PDB entry 1EA4 | X-ray diffraction, 2.95 A resolution | chains A and Y of the 16 polymer chains in the assembly

# Chain A
Name: Transcriptional repressor copg
Source organism: Streptococcus agalactiae
Notes: fragment: dna-binding protein
Reference sequence: P13920 (REPA_STRPN); residues 1-45 here = UniProt positions 1-45
Chain sequence (45 residues; row label = number of the first residue in the row):
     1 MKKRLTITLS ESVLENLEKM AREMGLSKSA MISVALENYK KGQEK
Disordered / not traced: 1, 44-45
Curated features (UniProtKB/Swiss-Prot):
  - DNA-binding region: Asn16 to Leu36 (H-T-H motif)
  - mutagenesis: Ala30 (A30E: 5-fold increase in plasmid copy number)

# Chain Y
Molecule: 22-nt DNA strand
Notes: fragment: 22bp ssdna - first strand
Sequence (22 nucleotides; each row starts with the number of its first residue):
   201 TAACCGTGCA CTCAATGCAA TC
Disordered / not traced: 201

# Interface between chain A and chain Y
Pairs across the interface (15; chain A residue first):
  Lys2(A) - DA214(Y)  sugar contact
  Lys2(A) - DA215(Y)  phosphate contact
  Arg4(A) - DG208(Y)  hydrogen bond to the base
  Arg4(A) - DC209(Y)  base contact
  Arg4(A) - DT216(Y)  hydrogen bond to the base
  Arg4(A) - DG217(Y)  hydrogen bond to the base
  Leu5(A) - DT207(Y)  base contact
  Thr6(A) - DT207(Y)  hydrogen bond to the base
  Thr8(A) - DC204(Y)  sugar contact
  Thr8(A) - DC205(Y)  hydrogen bond to the phosphate
  Ser27(A) - DA215(Y)  phosphate contact
  Ser27(A) - DT216(Y)  phosphate contact
  Lys28(A) - DT216(Y)  salt bridge to the phosphate
  Ser29(A) - DA215(Y)  sugar contact
  Ser29(A) - DT216(Y)  hydrogen bond to the phosphate
Other interface residues (no listed pair), chain A (9 interface residues in all): Ile7
Other interface residues (no listed pair), chain Y (12 interface residues in all): DG206, DA210, DC218

# Overview
Chain A and chain Y form an interface of 9 and 12 residues respectively, with 6 hydrogen bonds and 1 salt
bridge. Polar pairs include Arg4(A)-DG208(Y), Arg4(A)-DT216(Y) and Arg4(A)-DG217(Y). From UniProt: one
mutagenesis site on chain A.
Chain A is Transcriptional repressor copg (Streptococcus agalactiae) and chain Y is a 22-nt DNA strand; the
structure, TRANSCRIPTIONAL REPRESSOR COPG/22bp dsDNA COMPLEX, was determined by X-ray diffraction.
